Entry 8YKF (electron microscopy, 3.35 A resolution); this record covers chains A and B of the 6 polymer chains in the assembly.

== Chain A (and B) ==
Molecule: SIR2-like domain-containing protein
Source organism: Bacillus subtilis
Notes: chain B of this document is another copy of the same molecule, construct and numbering; everything in this record applies to it too
Reference sequence: D4G637 (D4G637_BACNB); residues 1-1005 here = UniProt positions 1-1005
Amino-acid sequence (1005 residues; numbered 1 to 1005; the number before each row is that of its first residue):
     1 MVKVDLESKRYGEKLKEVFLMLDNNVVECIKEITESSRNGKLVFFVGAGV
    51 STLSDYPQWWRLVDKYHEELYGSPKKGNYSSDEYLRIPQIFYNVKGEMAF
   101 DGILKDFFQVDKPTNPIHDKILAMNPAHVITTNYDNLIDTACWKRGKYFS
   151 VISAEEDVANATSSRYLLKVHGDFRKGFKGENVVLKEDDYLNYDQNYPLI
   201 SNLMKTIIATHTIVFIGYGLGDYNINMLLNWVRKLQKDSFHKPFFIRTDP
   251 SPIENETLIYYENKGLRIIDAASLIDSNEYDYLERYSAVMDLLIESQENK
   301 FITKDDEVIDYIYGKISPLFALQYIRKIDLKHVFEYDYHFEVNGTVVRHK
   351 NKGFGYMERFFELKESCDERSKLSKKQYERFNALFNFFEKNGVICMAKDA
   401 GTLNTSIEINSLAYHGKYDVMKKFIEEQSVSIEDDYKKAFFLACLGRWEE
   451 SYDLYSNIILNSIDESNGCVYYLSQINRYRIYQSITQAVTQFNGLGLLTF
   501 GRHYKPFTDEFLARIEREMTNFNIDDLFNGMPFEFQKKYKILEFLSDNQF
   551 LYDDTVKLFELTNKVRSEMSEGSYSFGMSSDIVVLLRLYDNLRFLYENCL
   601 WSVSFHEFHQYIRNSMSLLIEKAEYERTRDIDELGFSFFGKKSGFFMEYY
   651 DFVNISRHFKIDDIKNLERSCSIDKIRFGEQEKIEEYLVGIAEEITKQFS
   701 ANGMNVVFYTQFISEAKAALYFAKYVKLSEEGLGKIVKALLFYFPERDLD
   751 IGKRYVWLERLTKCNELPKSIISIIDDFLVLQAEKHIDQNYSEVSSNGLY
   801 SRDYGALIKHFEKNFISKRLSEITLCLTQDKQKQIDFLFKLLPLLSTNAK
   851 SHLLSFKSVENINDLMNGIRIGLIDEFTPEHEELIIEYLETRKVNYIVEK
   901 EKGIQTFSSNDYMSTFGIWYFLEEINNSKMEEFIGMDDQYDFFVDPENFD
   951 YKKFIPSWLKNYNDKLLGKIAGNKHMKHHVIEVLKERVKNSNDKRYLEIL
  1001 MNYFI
Unresolved in the structure: 1-13 (chain B: 1-8)

== Interface between chain A and chain B ==
Contacting residue pairs - 104 pairs, chain A then chain B:
  Asn125(A) - Asn521(B)  hydrogen bond (side chain-backbone)
  Trp143(A) - Leu460(B)  hydrogen bond (side chain-backbone)
  Trp143(A) - Ile463(B)
  Trp143(A) - Asp464(B)
  Arg145(A) - Glu518(B)  hydrogen bond (side chain-backbone)
  Arg145(A) - Thr520(B)  hydrogen bond (side chain-backbone)
  Gly146(A) - Tyr471(B)  hydrogen bond (backbone-side chain)
  Gly146(A) - Gln475(B)  hydrogen bond (backbone-side chain)
  Tyr148(A) - Ile463(B)  hydrophobic
  Tyr148(A) - Gly530(B)
  Tyr148(A) - Pro532(B)  hydrophobic
  Glu155(A) - Gln236(B)
  Val158(A) - Thr210(B)
  Ala161(A) - Phe533(B)
  Thr162(A) - Pro532(B)
  Thr162(A) - Phe533(B)  hydrogen bond (backbone-backbone)
  Ser163(A) - Gly530(B)
  Asn196(A) - Gln236(B)  hydrogen bond (backbone-side chain)
  Leu199(A) - Ser239(B)
  Asn202(A) - Asn202(B)
  Asn202(A) - Lys205(B)
  Leu203(A) - Thr206(B)
  Lys205(A) - Asn202(B)
  Thr206(A) - Asn202(B)
  Thr206(A) - Thr206(B)
  Ala209(A) - Leu199(B)  hydrophobic
  Thr210(A) - Val158(B)
  Leu235(A) - Pro198(B)  hydrophobic
  Lys237(A) - Glu155(B)
  Lys237(A) - Asn196(B)  hydrogen bond (side chain-backbone)
  Ser239(A) - Leu199(B)
  Ile459(A) - Trp143(B)
  Leu460(A) - Lys144(B)
  Ile463(A) - Trp143(B)
  Tyr471(A) - Gly146(B)
  Gln475(A) - Gly146(B)
  Glu516(A) - Lys352(B)  salt bridge
  Thr520(A) - Lys352(B)  hydrogen bond
  Gly530(A) - Lys147(B)
  Gly530(A) - Tyr148(B)
  Pro532(A) - Tyr148(B)  hydrophobic
  Phe533(A) - Thr162(B)
  Phe533(A) - Ser163(B)
  Glu534(A) - Thr162(B)  hydrogen bond
  Asn548(A) - Tyr552(B)
  Asn548(A) - Val556(B)
  Gln549(A) - Gln549(B)
  Gln549(A) - Tyr552(B)
  Tyr552(A) - Gln549(B)
  Tyr552(A) - Phe550(B)
  Tyr552(A) - Leu551(B)  hydrogen bond (side chain-backbone)
  Tyr552(A) - Tyr552(B)  hydrophobic
  Tyr552(A) - Thr555(B)
  Thr555(A) - Phe559(B)
  Val556(A) - Gln610(B)
  Phe559(A) - Phe559(B)  hydrophobic
  Phe559(A) - Asn614(B)
  Asn563(A) - Arg669(B)  hydrogen bond (backbone-side chain)
  Arg566(A) - Glu621(B)  salt bridge
  Arg566(A) - Arg669(B)  hydrogen bond (backbone-side chain)
  Ser567(A) - Arg669(B)
  Ser570(A) - Arg669(B)
  His606(A) - Glu560(B)  salt bridge
  Glu607(A) - Val556(B)
  Gln610(A) - Phe559(B)  hydrogen bond (side chain-backbone)
  Gln610(A) - Glu560(B)  hydrogen bond
  Gln610(A) - Asn563(B)  hydrogen bond
  Tyr611(A) - Phe559(B)  hydrophobic
  Arg613(A) - Phe559(B)
  Arg613(A) - Thr562(B)  hydrogen bond
  Arg613(A) - Asn563(B)  hydrogen bond
  Asn614(A) - Phe559(B)
  Asn614(A) - Thr562(B)  hydrogen bond
  Thr628(A) - Ser991(B)
  Thr628(A) - Asn992(B)
  Ile631(A) - Arg987(B)
  Ile631(A) - Asn990(B)
  Ile631(A) - Ser991(B)
  Asp632(A) - Ser991(B)
  Asp662(A) - Val565(B)
  Asp662(A) - Glu568(B)
  Asp663(A) - Lys564(B)
  Asn666(A) - Lys564(B)
  Lys952(A) - Ser637(B)  hydrogen bond (backbone-side chain)
  Phe954(A) - Gly635(B)
  Ile955(A) - Asp632(B)
  Ile955(A) - Glu633(B)
  Pro956(A) - Asp632(B)
  Ser957(A) - Asp632(B)  hydrogen bond (side chain-backbone)
  Lys985(A) - Met1001(B)  hydrogen bond (side chain-backbone)
  Lys985(A) - Ile1005(B)
  Glu986(A) - Phe636(B)
  Arg987(A) - Thr628(B)
  Arg987(A) - Ile631(B)
  Arg987(A) - Asp632(B)  salt bridge
  Val988(A) - Met1001(B)  hydrophobic
  Lys989(A) - Met1001(B)
  Asn990(A) - Arg627(B)
  Asn990(A) - Thr628(B)
  Tyr996(A) - Asp632(B)  hydrogen bond
  Met1001(A) - Lys985(B)  hydrogen bond (backbone-side chain)
  Met1001(A) - Val988(B)  hydrophobic
  Ile1005(A) - Lys985(B)  hydrogen bond (backbone-side chain)
  Ile1005(A) - Ile1005(B)  hydrophobic
Other interface residues (no listed pair), chain A (84 interface residues in all): Ala123, Lys144, Lys147, Ala159, Ser164, Arg165, Pro198, His241, Ser462, Arg478, Asp547, Leu551, Phe636, Arg669, Leu997, Leu1000
Other interface residues (no listed pair), chain B (86 interface residues in all): Glu156, Ala159, Ser164, Leu203, Ala209, Trp231, Leu235, His241, Phe522, Asp526, Asn529, Met531, Asp553, Leu558, Leu618, Arg629, Leu634, Asn666, Ile981, Lys989, Leu997, Glu998, Leu1000

== In short ==
84 residues of chain A face 86 of chain B across their interface, with 26 hydrogen bonds and 4 salt bridges.
Polar contacts include Glu516(A)-Lys352(B), Arg566(A)-Glu621(B) and His606(A)-Glu560(B).
Chain A and chain B are both SIR2-like domain-containing protein (Bacillus subtilis); the structure, The
DSR2-DSAD1 complex with DSAD1 on the opposite sides, was determined by electron microscopy, deposited together
with 8YL5, 8YLN, 8YLT, 8Z18 and 8ZTR.
